PDB entry 6SEE | electron microscopy, 4.20 A resolution (low resolution: residue-level contacts below are approximate; hydrogen-bond / salt-bridge calls are withheld) | chains C and I of the 11 polymer chains in the assembly

[Chain C]
Protein: Histone H2A type 2-A
Organism: Homo sapiens
Reference sequence: Q6FI13 (H2A2A_HUMAN); residues 0-129 here correspond to UniProt positions 1-130 (UniProt number = residue number + 1)
Sequence (130 residues; row label = number of the first residue in the row; numbering starts at 0):
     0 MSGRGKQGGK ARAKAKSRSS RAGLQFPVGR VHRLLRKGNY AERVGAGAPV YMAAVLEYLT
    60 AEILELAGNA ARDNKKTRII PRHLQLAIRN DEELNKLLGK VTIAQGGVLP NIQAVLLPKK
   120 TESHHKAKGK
Disordered / not traced: 0-15, 111-129

[Chain I]
Molecule: 145-nt DNA strand
Organism: synthetic construct
Sequence (145 nucleotides; row label = number of the first residue in the row; numbers below 1 keep their minus sign (DA-72 is residue -72)):
   -72 ATCAGAATCC CGGTGCCGAG GCCGCTCAAT TGGTCGTAGA CAGCTCTAGC ACCGCTTAAA
   -12 CGCACGTACG CGCTGTCCCC CGCGTTTTAA CCGCCAAGGG GATTACTCCC TAGTCTCCAG
    48 GCACGTGTCA GATATATACA TCGAT

[How chain C and chain I interact]
Residue-residue contacts (13; chain C residue first):
  Arg29(C) - DC49(I)
  Arg42(C) - DT38(I)
  Arg42(C) - DA39(I)
  Val43(C) - DT38(I)
  Val43(C) - DA39(I)
  Gly44(C) - DT38(I)
  Ala45(C) - DT38(I)
  Lys75(C) - DG58(I)
  Lys75(C) - DA59(I)
  Thr76(C) - DA57(I)
  Thr76(C) - DG58(I)
  Arg77(C) - DA57(I)
  Arg77(C) - DG58(I)
Also at the interface, not in a pair above, chain C (11 interface residues in all): Pro26, His31, Lys74
Also at the interface, not in a pair above, chain I (7 interface residues in all): DG48

[In short]
11 residues of chain C and 7 residues of chain I are in contact.
Here chain C is Histone H2A type 2-A (Homo sapiens) and chain I is a 145-nt DNA strand (synthetic construct).
Entry 6SEE (Class2A : CENP-A nucleosome in complex with CENP-C central region) was determined by electron
microscopy together with 6SE0, 6SE6, 6SEF and 6SEG from the same study.
